PDB entry 5N6N | X-ray diffraction, 2.29 A resolution | chains B and C of the 3 polymer chains in the assembly

# Chain B
Molecule: Protein BMH1
Organism: Saccharomyces cerevisiae S288c
UniProtKB: P29311 (BMH1_YEAST); residue numbers follow UniProt; this construct covers 1-236
Chain sequence (240 residues; numbered -3 to 236; the number before each row is that of its first residue; numbers below 1 keep their minus sign (Gly-3 is residue -3)):
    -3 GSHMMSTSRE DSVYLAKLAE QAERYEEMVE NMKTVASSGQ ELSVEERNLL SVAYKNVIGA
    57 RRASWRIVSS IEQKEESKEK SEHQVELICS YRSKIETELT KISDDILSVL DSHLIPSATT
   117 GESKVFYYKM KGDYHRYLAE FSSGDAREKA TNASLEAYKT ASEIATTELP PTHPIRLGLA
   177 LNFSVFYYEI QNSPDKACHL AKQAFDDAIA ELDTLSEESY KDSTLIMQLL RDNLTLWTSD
Not modelled in the structure: -3 to 3, 209-215, 235-236
Construct notes: expression tag (-3 to 0)
Modified residues: Cys85 (S-(dimethylarsenic)cysteine; CAS); Cys194 (S-(dimethylarsenic)cysteine; CAS)
Curated features (UniProtKB/Swiss-Prot):
  - site (NTH1 binding): Glu136, Glu185
  - modified residue: Ser2 (N-acetylserine), Ser89 (Phosphoserine)
  - cross-link: Lys76 (Glycyl lysine isopeptide (Lys-Gly) (interchain with G-Cter in ubiquitin))

# Chain C
Molecule: Neutral trehalase
Organism: Saccharomyces cerevisiae S288c
Notes: EC 3.2.1.28
UniProtKB: P32356 (TREA_YEAST); residue numbers follow UniProt; this construct covers 1-751
Chain sequence (756 residues; row label = number of the first residue in the row; numbers below 1 keep their minus sign (Gly-4 is residue -4)):
    -4 GSAMAMSQVN TSQGPVAQGR QRRLSSLSEF NDPFSNAEVY YGPPTDPRKQ KQAKPAKINR
    56 TRTMSVFDNV SPFKKTGFGK LQQTRRGSED DTYSSSQGNR RFFIEDVDKT LNELLAAEDT
   116 DKNYQITIED TGPKVLKVGT ANSYGYKHIN IRGTYMLSNL LQELTIAKSF GRHQIFLDEA
   176 RINENPVNRL SRLINTQFWN SLTRRVDLNN VGEIAKDTKI DTPGAKNPRI YVPYDCPEQY
   236 EFYVQASQMH PSLKLEVEYL PKKITAEYVK SVNDTPGLLA LAMEEHFNPS TGEKTLIGYP
   296 YAVPGGRFNE LYGWDSYMMA LGLLEANKTD VARGMVEHFI FEINHYGKIL NANRSYYLCR
   356 SQPPFLTEMA LVVFKKLGGR SNPDAVDLLK RAFQASIKEY KTVWTASPRL DPETGLSRYH
   416 PNGLGIPPET ESDHFDTVLL PYASKHGVTL DEFKQLYNDG KIKEPKLDEF FLHDRGVRES
   476 GHDTTYRFEG VCAYLATIDL NSLLYKYEID IADFIKEFCD DKYEDPLDHS ITTSAMWKEM
   536 AKIRQEKITK YMWDDESGFF FDYNTKIKHR TSYESATTFW ALWAGLATKE QAQKMVEKAL
   596 PKLEMLGGLA ACTERSRGPI SISRPIRQWD YPFGWAPHQI LAWEGLRSYG YLTVTNRLAY
   656 RWLFMMTKAF VDYNGIVVEK YDVTRGTDPH RVEAEYGNQG ADFKGAATEG FGWVNASYIL
   716 GLKYMNSHAR RALGACIPPI SFFSSLRPQE RNLYGL
Not modelled in the structure: -4 to 26, 38-53, 437-447
Construct notes: expression tag (-4 to 0)
Modified residues: Ser60 (phosphoserine; SEP); Ser83 (phosphoserine; SEP); Cys354 (S-(dimethylarsenic)cysteine; CAS)
Curated features (UniProtKB/Swiss-Prot):
  - active site (Proton donor/acceptor): Asp478, Glu674
  - binding site (Ca(2+)): Asp114, Asp116, Asn118, Gln120, Asp125
  - binding site (substrate): Arg302, Trp309, Asp310, Asn346, Arg355 to Gln357, Glu424, Arg473, Gly476
  - site: Arg55 (BMH1 binding)
  - modified residue: Ser2 (N-acetylserine), Ser20 (Phosphoserine), Ser21 (Phosphoserine), Ser23 (Phosphoserine), Thr58 (Phosphothreonine), Ser60 (Phosphoserine), Ser66 (Phosphoserine), Ser83 (Phosphoserine)
Ion coordination: Ca2+: Asp114, Asp116, Asn118, Gln120, Asp125
From the paper describing this entry:
  - contacts within the chain: Arg81-Asp85 (salt bridge), Gln120-Ala696 (hydrogen bond), Gln120-Phe698 (hydrogen bond), Glu124-Arg686 (salt bridge), Glu426-Tyr691 (hydrogen bond), Thr479-Glu690 (hydrogen bond)
  - Ca2+ coordination: Asp114, Asp116, Asn118, Gln120, Asp125
  - mutagenesis - D478A, E674A: abolished catalytic activity on Bmh1
  - mutagenesis - E690A: decreased catalytic activity
  - mutagenesis - Y691A: abolished catalytic activity
  - mutagenesis - Q120A, R686A: decreased catalytic activity on Bmh1
  - conformationally variable residues (order/disorder transition): Asp683 to Ala702

# Chain B / chain C interface
Residue-residue contacts (57):
  Tyr10(B) with Phe73(C)
  Lys13(B) with Phe73(C)
  Glu16(B) with Val65(C); Ser66(C), hydrogen bond; Lys69(C), hydrogen bond (backbone-side chain)
  Gln17(B) with Phe68(C); Lys69(C), hydrogen bond (side chain-backbone); Phe73(C); Leu76(C)
  Glu19(B) with Lys69(C), salt bridge; Lys132(C), salt bridge; His143(C), salt bridge
  Tyr21(B) with Lys69(C)
  Glu41(B) with Phe68(C)
  Asn44(B) with Pro67(C)
  Leu45(B) with Ser66(C)
  Val48(B) with Asp63(C); Asn64(C); Val65(C); Ser66(C)
  Lys51(B) with Asp63(C), salt bridge; Asn64(C); Tyr141(C)
  Asn52(B) with Asn64(C), hydrogen bond (side chain-backbone); Tyr141(C)
  Gly55(B) with Tyr141(C)
  Ala56(B) with Tyr141(C)
  Arg58(B) with Arg55(C); Ser60(C)
  Ala59(B) with Asn137(C); Ser138(C)
  Arg62(B) with Asn54(C); Arg55(C); Tyr139(C)
  Ile63(B) with Asn137(C)
  Arg132(B) with Arg55(C); Ser60(C)
  Tyr133(B) with Ser60(C)
  Gly174(B) with Val61(C)
  Leu177(B) with Met59(C); Ser60(C); Val61(C)
  Asn178(B) with Ser60(C); Val61(C), hydrogen bond (side chain-backbone)
  Val181(B) with Arg55(C); Met59(C)
  Glu185(B) with Asn54(C); Arg55(C), salt bridge; Thr58(C)
  Gln224(B) with His168(C)
  Asp228(B) with His168(C), salt bridge
  Asn229(B) with Arg57(C); Thr58(C); Met59(C), hydrogen bond (side chain-backbone)
  Leu232(B) with Arg57(C); Thr58(C)
  Trp233(B) with Thr58(C), hydrogen bond
Also at the interface, not in a pair above, chain B (36 interface residues in all): Leu14, Ser47, Lys125, Glu136, Tyr184, Leu225
Also at the interface, not in a pair above, chain C (25 interface residues in all): Phe62, Lys142
From the paper, about this interface:
  - pairs named by the authors: Arg58(B)-Ser60(C), Arg132(B)-Ser60(C), Tyr133(B)-Ser60(C)
  - interface residues, chain B: Asn52(B), Glu136(B), Glu185(B)
  - interface residues, chain C: Asp63(C), Asn64(C)

# Overview
The interface between chain B and chain C involves 36 residues on one side and 25 on the other, with 7
hydrogen bonds and 6 salt bridges. Polar contacts include Glu19(B)-Lys69(C), Glu19(B)-Lys132(C) and
Glu19(B)-His143(C). The paper describes contacts between Arg58(B) and Ser60(C), Arg132(B) and Ser60(C) and
Tyr133(B) and Ser60(C). The paper reports that D478A and E674A of chain C abolish catalytic activity on Bmh1;
interface residues Asn52(B), Glu136(B) and Asp63(C) among others; 6 substitutions were tested in all.
Chain B is Protein BMH1 and chain C is Neutral trehalase, both from Saccharomyces cerevisiae S288c; the
structure, Crystal structure of the 14-3-3:neutral trehalase NTH1 complex, was determined by X-ray
diffraction, deposited together with 5JTA, 5M4A and 5NIS.
